PDB entry 2LNH | solution NMR | chains B and C of the 3 polymer chains in the assembly

== Chain B ==
Name: Brain-specific angiogenesis inhibitor 1-associated protein 2-like protein 1
Organism: Homo sapiens
Notes: fragment: SH3 domain residues 339-402
UniProt: Q9UHR4 (BI2L1_HUMAN); residues 69-132 here correspond to UniProt positions 339-402 (UniProt number = residue number + 270)
Amino-acid sequence (67 residues; row label = number of the first residue in the row):
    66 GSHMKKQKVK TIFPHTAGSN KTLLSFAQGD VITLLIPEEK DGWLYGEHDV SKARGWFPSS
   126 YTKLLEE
Differences from the reference sequence: expression tag (66-68)
UniProt features mapped onto this chain:
  - modified residue: S84 (Phosphoserine)

== Chain C ==
Name: Secreted effector protein EspF(U)
Organism: Escherichia coli O157:H7
UniProt: P0DJ89 (ESFU3_ECO57); residues 133-179 here correspond to UniProt positions 221-267 (UniProt number = residue number + 88)
Amino-acid sequence (48 residues; row label = number of the first residue in the row):
   132 GLPDVAQRLM QHLAEHGIQP ARNMAEHIPP APNWPAPTPP VQNEQSRP
Disordered / not traced: 132
Differences from the reference sequence: expression tag (132)

== Chain B / chain C interface ==
Residue-residue contacts (35):
  G66(B) - R153(C)
  F78(B) - P170(C)
  F78(B) - P171(C)
  N85(B) - P163(C)
  N85(B) - W165(C)
  T87(B) - P160(C)
  L88(B) - P163(C)
  L88(B) - W165(C)
  L100(B) - E157(C)
  L100(B) - I159(C)
  I101(B) - I159(C)
  K105(B) - P161(C)
  K105(B) - A162(C)
  D106(B) - P166(C)
  D106(B) - A167(C)
  G107(B) - A167(C)
  W108(B) - P163(C)
  W108(B) - W165(C)
  W108(B) - P166(C)
  W108(B) - A167(C)
  Y110(B) - I159(C)
  Y110(B) - P160(C)
  R119(B) - E157(C)
  W121(B) - I159(C)
  W121(B) - P160(C)
  W121(B) - P161(C)
  W121(B) - A162(C)
  P123(B) - A167(C)
  P123(B) - P168(C)
  S125(B) - P168(C)
  S125(B) - T169(C)
  S125(B) - P170(C)
  Y126(B) - P168(C)
  Y126(B) - T169(C)
  Y126(B) - P170(C)
Interface residues without a listed pair, chain B (19 interface residues in all): H80, E112
Interface residues without a listed pair, chain C (15 interface residues in all): H158

== In short ==
19 residues of chain B face 15 of chain C across their interface.
Chain B is Brain-specific angiogenesis inhibitor 1-associated protein 2-like protein 1 (Homo sapiens) and
chain C is Secreted effector protein EspF(U) (Escherichia coli O157:H7); the structure, Enterohaemorrhagic E.
coli (EHEC) exploits a tryptophan switch to hijack host F-actin assembly, was determined by solution NMR.
